PDB entry 1GHX | X-ray diffraction, 1.65 A resolution | chains H and I of the 3 polymer chains in the assembly

# Chain H
Name: Thrombin
From: Homo sapiens
Notes: EC 3.4.21.5; fragment: heavy chain, residues 364-620
UniProt: P00734 (THRB_HUMAN); the construct lacks a stretch of the UniProt sequence and is renumbered around it, so the offset changes along the chain: 16-36 = UniProt 364-384; 37-60 = UniProt 386-409; 61-77 = UniProt 419-435; 78-97 = UniProt 437-456; 7 more segments
Chain sequence (257 residues; numbered 16 to 245 plus 30 insertion-coded residues; 3 numbers in that range are skipped by the numbering (no residue carries them; nothing is unmodelled there); the number before each row is that of its first residue; a row labelled like 60A-60I holds insertion residues (60A, then the next letters in order)):
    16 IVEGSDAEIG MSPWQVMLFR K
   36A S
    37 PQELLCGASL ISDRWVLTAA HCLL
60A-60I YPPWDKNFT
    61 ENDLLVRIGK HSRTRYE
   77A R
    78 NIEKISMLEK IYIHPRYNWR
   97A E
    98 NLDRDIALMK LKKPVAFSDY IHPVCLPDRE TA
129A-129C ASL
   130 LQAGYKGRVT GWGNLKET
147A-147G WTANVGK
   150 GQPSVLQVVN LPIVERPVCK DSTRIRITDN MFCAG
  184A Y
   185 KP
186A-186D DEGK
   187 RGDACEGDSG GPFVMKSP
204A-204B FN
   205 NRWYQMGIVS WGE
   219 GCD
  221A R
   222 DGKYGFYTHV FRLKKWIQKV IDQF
Unresolved in the structure: 147A-147G
Swiss-Prot annotation at these positions:
  - region: Ala183 to Val200 (High affinity receptor-binding region which is also known as the TP508 peptide)
  - active site (Charge relay system): His57, Asp102, Ser195
  - glycosylation: Asn60G (N-linked (GlcNAc...) (complex) asparagine)
Disulfide bonds: Cys42-Cys58, Cys168-Cys182, Cys191-Cys220
Ion coordination: Zn2+: His119 (shared with 2 residues of chain L); Ca2+: Lys169, Thr172, Phe204A; Na+: Arg221A, Lys224
Residues lining bound ligands: BMZ (2-(2-hydroxy-phenyl)-1H-benzoimidazole-5-carboxamidine): His57, Trp60D, Asp189, Ala190, Cys191, Glu192, Ser195, Val213, Ser214, Trp215, Gly216, Gly219, Cys220, Gly226

# Chain I
Name: Acetyl hirudin
UniProt: P28504 (HIR2_HIRME); numbering as in UniProt (aligned over 55-65)
Chain sequence (11 residues; numbered 55 to 65; the number before each row is that of its first residue):
    55 DFEEIPEEYL Q
Modified / non-standard residues: Tyr63 (o-sulfo-l-tyrosine; TYS)
Swiss-Prot annotation at these positions:
  - region: Asp55 to Gln65 (Interaction with fibrinogen-binding exosite of thrombin)
  - modified residue: Tyr63 (Sulfotyrosine)

# How chain H and chain I interact
Pairs across the interface (24):
  Phe34(H) with Phe56(I), hydrophobic
  Lys36(H) with Leu64(I), hydrogen bond (side chain-backbone)
  Gln38(H) with Leu64(I)
  Leu40(H) with Phe56(I), hydrophobic
  Leu65(H) with Ile59(I), hydrophobic; Tyr63(I)
  Arg67(H) with Ile59(I)
  Arg73(H) with Asp55(I), salt bridge; Phe56(I)
  Thr74(H) with Asp55(I); Phe56(I); Glu57(I), hydrogen bond (backbone-backbone)
  Arg75(H) with Asp55(I), hydrogen bond (side chain-backbone); Glu57(I)
  Tyr76(H) with Glu57(I), hydrogen bond (backbone-side chain); Glu58(I); Ile59(I), hydrophobic; Pro60(I); Tyr63(I)
  Glu80(H) with Tyr63(I)
  Lys81(H) with Tyr63(I)
  Ile82(H) with Tyr63(I)
  Met84(H) with Leu64(I); Gln65(I), hydrogen bond
Interface residues without a listed pair, chain H (16 interface residues in all): Met32, Glu39

# In short
The interface between chain H and chain I involves 16 residues on one side and 9 on the other; the contacts
include 5 hydrogen bonds and 1 salt bridge. Among the polar pairs are Arg73(H)-Asp55(I), Lys36(H)-Leu64(I) and
Arg75(H)-Asp55(I). Bound to chain H: compound BMZ.
Chain H is Thrombin (Homo sapiens) and chain I is Acetyl hirudin; the structure, A novel serine protease
inhibition motif involving A multi-centered short hydrogen bonding network at the active ..., was determined
by X-ray diffraction, deposited together with 1GHV, 1GHW, 1GHY, 1GI7, 1GI8 and 1GI9.
